4P2Y - chains A and B; structure by X-ray diffraction, 2.30 A resolution.

# Chain A
Name: Advanced glycosylation end product-specific receptor
Source organism: Homo sapiens
Notes: fragment: V, C1 and C2 domains (VC1C2 module), full-length ectodomain
Reference sequence: Q15109 (RAGE_HUMAN); residue numbers follow UniProt; this construct covers 23-323
Sequence (304 residues; numbered 20 to 323; the number before each row is that of its first residue):
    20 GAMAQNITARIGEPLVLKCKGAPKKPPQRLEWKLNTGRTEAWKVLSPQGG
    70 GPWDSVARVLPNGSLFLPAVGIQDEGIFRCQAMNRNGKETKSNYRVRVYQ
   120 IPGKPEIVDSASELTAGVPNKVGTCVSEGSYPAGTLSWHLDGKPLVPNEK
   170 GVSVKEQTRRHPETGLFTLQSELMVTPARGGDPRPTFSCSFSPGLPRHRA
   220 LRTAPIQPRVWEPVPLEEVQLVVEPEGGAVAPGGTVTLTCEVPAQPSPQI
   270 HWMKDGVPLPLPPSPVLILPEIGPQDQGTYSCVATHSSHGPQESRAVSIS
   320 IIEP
Not modelled in the structure: 20, 322-323
Differences from the reference sequence: expression tag (20-22)
Cystine bridges: Cys38-Cys99, Cys144-Cys208, Cys259-Cys301
Ion coordination: Zn2+ site 1: Glu32, His217; Zn2+ site 2: Asp128, His180, Glu182; Zn2+ site 3: Glu132 (shared with His17(B), His27(B) of chain B); Zn2+ site 4: Asp160, Asp201; Zn2+ site 5 near His270 (its only coordinating residue here)
UniProt features mapped onto this chain:
  - glycosylation (N-linked (GlcNAc...) asparagine): Asn25, Asn81

# Chain B
Name: Protein S100-A6
Source organism: Mus musculus
Reference sequence: P14069 (S10A6_MOUSE); numbering as in UniProt (aligned over 1-89)
Sequence (91 residues; each row starts with the number of its first residue; numbers below 1 keep their minus sign (Gly-1 is residue -1)):
    -1 GAMACPLDQAIGLLVAIFHKYSGKEGDKHTLSKKELKELIQKELTIGSKL
    49 QDAEIARLMDDLDRNKDQEVNFQEYVAFLGALALIYNEALK
Not modelled in the structure: -1 to 1
Differences from the reference sequence: expression tag (-1 to 0)
Ion coordination: Zn2+ site 1: Cys3, Arg55, Asp59; Zn2+ site 2: His17, His27 (shared with Glu132(A) of chain A); Ca2+ site 1: Ser20, Glu23, Asp25, Thr28, Glu33; Ca2+ site 2: Asp61, Asn63, Asp65, Glu67, Glu72
UniProt features mapped onto this chain:
  - binding site (Ca(2+)): Thr28, Glu33, Asp61, Asn63, Asp65, Glu67, Glu72
  - modified residue: Lys40 (N6-acetyllysine), Ser46 (Phosphoserine), Lys47 (N6-acetyllysine)

# How chain A and chain B interact
Contacting residue pairs - 16 pairs, chain A then chain B:
  Glu132(A) - His17(B)  salt bridge
  Glu132(A) - His27(B)  salt bridge
  Pro202(A) - Asp6(B)
  Pro202(A) - Ile9(B)  hydrophobic
  Pro202(A) - Gly10(B)
  Arg203(A) - Leu5(B)
  Arg203(A) - Asp6(B)  salt bridge
  Arg203(A) - Ile9(B)
  Arg228(A) - Phe70(B)
  Val229(A) - Val13(B)
  Trp230(A) - Val13(B)  hydrophobic
  Trp230(A) - His17(B)
  Trp230(A) - His27(B)
  Glu243(A) - Lys40(B)  salt bridge
  Glu245(A) - Lys18(B)  salt bridge
  Glu245(A) - Lys40(B)  salt bridge

# In short
Chain A and chain B form an interface of 8 and 10 residues respectively; the contacts include 6 salt bridges.
Polar contacts include Glu132(A)-His17(B), Glu132(A)-His27(B) and Arg203(A)-Asp6(B). Curated annotation
(UniProt) lists 7 Ca2+-binding residues on chain B.
Here chain A is Advanced glycosylation end product-specific receptor (Homo sapiens) and chain B is Protein
S100-A6 (Mus musculus). Entry 4P2Y (Crystal structure of the human RAGE ectodomain (fragment VC1C2) in complex
with mouse S100A6) was determined by X-ray diffraction (same publication as 4YBH).
